PDB entry 6QYC | X-ray diffraction, 2.29 A resolution | chain A

# Chain A
Name: Decaheme c-type cytochrome, OmcA/MtrC family
Source organism: Shewanella baltica OS185
Chain sequence (608 residues; numbered 43 to 650; the number before each row is that of its first residue):
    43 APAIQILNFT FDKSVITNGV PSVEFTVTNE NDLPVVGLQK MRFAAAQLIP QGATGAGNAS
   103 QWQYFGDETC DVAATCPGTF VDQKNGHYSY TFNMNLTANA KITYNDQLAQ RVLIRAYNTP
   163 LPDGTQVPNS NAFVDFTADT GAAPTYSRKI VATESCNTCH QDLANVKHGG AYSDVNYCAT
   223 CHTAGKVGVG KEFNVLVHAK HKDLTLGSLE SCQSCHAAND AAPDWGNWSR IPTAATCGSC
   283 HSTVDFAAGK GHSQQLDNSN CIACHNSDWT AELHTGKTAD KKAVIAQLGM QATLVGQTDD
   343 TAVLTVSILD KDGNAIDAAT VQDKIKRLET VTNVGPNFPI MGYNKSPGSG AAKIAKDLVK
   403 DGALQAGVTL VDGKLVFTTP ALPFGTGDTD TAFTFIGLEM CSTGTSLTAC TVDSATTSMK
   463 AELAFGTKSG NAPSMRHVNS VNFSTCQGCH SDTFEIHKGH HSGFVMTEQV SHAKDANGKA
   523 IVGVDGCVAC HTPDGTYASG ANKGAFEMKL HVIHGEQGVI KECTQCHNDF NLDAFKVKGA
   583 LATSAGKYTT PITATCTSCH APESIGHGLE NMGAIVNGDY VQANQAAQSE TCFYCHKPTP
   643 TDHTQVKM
Not modelled in the structure: 43-45
Disulfide bonds: Cys112-Cys118, Cys443-Cys452
Covalently attached groups: heme c (HEC) linked to Cys198, Cys201, Cys220, Cys223, Cys254, Cys257, Cys279, Cys282, Cys303, Cys306, Cys488, Cys491, Cys529, Cys532, Cys565, Cys568, Cys598, Cys601, Cys634, Cys637
Metal / ion sites: heme c Fe (10 sites), coordinated by His202, His210, His224, His240, His243, His258, His283, His294, His307, His316, His492, His499, His533, His553, His556, His569 and 4 more; Ca2+: Glu464, Gln511
Small-molecule neighbours:
  - heme c (HEC), molecule 1: Ala101, Arg190, Ile192, Val193, Ala221, Phe235, Asn236, Val239, His240, His243, Leu251, Ser253, Ser256, His258, Asn269, Trp270, Ile273, Thr278, His316
  - heme c (HEC), molecule 2: Tyr106, Leu205, Val208, Lys209, His210, Tyr214, Tyr219, His224, Val229, Gly230, Lys233, Leu238, Lys242
  - heme c (HEC), molecule 3: Val193, Ser197, His202, Leu205, Val208, Val217, Phe235, Val239, Lys242, His243, Leu246, Leu248, Ser250, Leu251, Ser256, Gly490, Gly560, Val561
  - heme c (HEC), molecule 4: His240, Trp270, Pro274, Thr278, Ser281, His283, His307, Trp311, Thr312, Leu315, His316, Lys319
  - heme c (HEC), molecule 5: Thr247, Leu248, Val483, Phe485, Thr487, His492, Phe496, Ile498, Val526, Leu552, Ile555, His556, Gln559, Val561, Ile562, Gln567
  - heme c (HEC), molecule 6: Thr275, Ala276, His283, Val286, Phe288, Gly293, His294, Gln297, Asp299, Asn300, Asn302, His307, Trp311
  - heme c (HEC), molecule 7: Glu371, Val373, Tyr385, Phe437, Ile498, His499, His503, Phe506, Met508, His533, Thr538, Tyr539, Asn544, Gly546, Phe548, Lys551, Leu552, Ile555
  - heme c (HEC), molecule 8: Arg478, His479, Ser482, Val483, Val526, Phe548, Glu549, Leu552, His553, His556, Ile562, Glu564, His569, Asp571, Phe572, Asn573, Leu574, Phe577, Lys580, Thr597, His645
  - heme c (HEC), molecule 9: His553, Thr597, His602, His638, His645, Thr646
  - heme c (HEC), molecule 10: Thr595, His602, Ser606, Ile607, His609, Leu611, Met614, Ala616, Glu632, Thr633, His638, Val648, Met650
From the paper describing this entry:
  - conformationally variable residues (domain motion): Ala289 to Asn300

# In short
Covalently linked heme c: at Cys198, Cys220, Cys254, Cys279, Cys303 and Cys488 and 4 more. His202 and His243
form the heme c Fe site. The paper reports conformational variability at Ala289.
Chain A is Decaheme c-type cytochrome, OmcA/MtrC family (Shewanella baltica OS185); the structure, Crystal
structure of MtrC from Shewanella baltica OS185, was determined by X-ray diffraction together with 6R2Q from
the same study.
